9GB5 - chains l and m of the 48 polymer chains in the assembly; structure by electron microscopy, 3.27 A resolution.

# Chain l (and m)
Name: gp45 - Portal protein
Organism: Clostridioides difficile
Notes: chain m of this document is another copy of the same molecule, construct and numbering; everything in this record applies to it too
Reference sequence: A0A069A478 (A0A069A478_CLODI); numbering as in UniProt (aligned over 1-500)
Amino-acid sequence (500 residues; row label = number of the first residue in the row):
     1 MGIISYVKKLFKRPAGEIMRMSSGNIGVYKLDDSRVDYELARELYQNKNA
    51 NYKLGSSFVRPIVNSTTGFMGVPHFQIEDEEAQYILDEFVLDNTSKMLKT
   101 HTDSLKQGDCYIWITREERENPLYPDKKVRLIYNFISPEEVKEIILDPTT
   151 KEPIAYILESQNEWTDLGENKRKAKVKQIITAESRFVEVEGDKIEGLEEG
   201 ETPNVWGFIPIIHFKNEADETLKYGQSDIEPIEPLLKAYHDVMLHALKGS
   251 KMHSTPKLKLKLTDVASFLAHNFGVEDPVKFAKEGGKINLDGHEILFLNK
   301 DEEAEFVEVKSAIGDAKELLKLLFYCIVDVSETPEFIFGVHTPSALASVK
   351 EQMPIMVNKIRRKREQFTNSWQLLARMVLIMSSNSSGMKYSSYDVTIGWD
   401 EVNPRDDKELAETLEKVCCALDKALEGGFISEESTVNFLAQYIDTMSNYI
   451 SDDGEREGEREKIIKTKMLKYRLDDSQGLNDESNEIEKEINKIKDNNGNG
Unresolved in the structure: 1-18, 383-388, 470-500
Sequence notes: conflict Asn51 (Lys in A0A069A478), Cys419 (Ser in A0A069A478), Gly454 (Pro in A0A069A478), Arg456 (Ile in A0A069A478), Glu457 (Val in A0A069A478)

# Chain l / chain m interface
Pairs across the interface - 207 pairs, chain l then chain m:
  Met19(l) - Val36(m)
  Met19(l) - Asp37(m)  hydrogen bond (backbone-backbone)
  Met19(l) - Glu233(m)  hydrogen bond (backbone-side chain)
  Arg20(l) - Ser34(m)  hydrogen bond (side chain-backbone)
  Arg20(l) - Arg35(m)
  Arg20(l) - Val36(m)
  Arg20(l) - Leu222(m)
  Arg20(l) - Tyr224(m)
  Arg20(l) - Gly225(m)
  Arg20(l) - Gln226(m)
  Arg20(l) - Glu230(m)  salt bridge
  Met21(l) - Ser34(m)  hydrogen bond (backbone-side chain)
  Met21(l) - Arg35(m)  hydrogen bond (backbone-backbone)
  Met21(l) - Asp37(m)
  Ser22(l) - Ser34(m)
  Ser23(l) - Asp33(m)  hydrogen bond (side chain-backbone)
  Ser23(l) - Arg35(m)
  Ser23(l) - Lys142(m)  hydrogen bond (backbone-side chain)
  Gly24(l) - Lys142(m)
  Ile26(l) - Arg35(m)
  Ile26(l) - Lys142(m)
  Val28(l) - Ser160(m)
  Val28(l) - Gln161(m)
  Tyr29(l) - Ser137(m)
  Tyr29(l) - Glu139(m)
  Tyr29(l) - Glu140(m)
  Tyr29(l) - Ser160(m)
  Tyr29(l) - Gln161(m)  hydrogen bond (backbone-backbone)
  Lys30(l) - Glu163(m)
  Gln76(l) - Arg460(m)
  Glu78(l) - Ile463(m)
  Glu78(l) - Lys467(m)
  Glu143(l) - Thr165(m)
  Ile145(l) - Thr165(m)
  Ile145(l) - Asp166(m)
  Pro148(l) - Trp164(m)
  Pro148(l) - Ile194(m)  hydrophobic
  Thr149(l) - Ile194(m)
  Thr149(l) - Gly196(m)
  Thr149(l) - Leu197(m)
  Gly207(l) - Pro122(m)
  Phe208(l) - Leu123(m)  hydrophobic
  Glu217(l) - Tyr45(m)  hydrogen bond
  Glu217(l) - Arg60(m)  salt bridge
  Ala218(l) - Lys99(m)
  Asp219(l) - Arg42(m)  salt bridge
  Asp219(l) - Lys99(m)
  Asp219(l) - Lys106(m)  salt bridge
  Glu220(l) - Lys99(m)  salt bridge
  Glu220(l) - Asp103(m)
  Glu220(l) - Phe135(m)
  Glu220(l) - Ile136(m)
  Glu220(l) - Ser137(m)
  Glu220(l) - Pro138(m)
  Thr221(l) - Arg42(m)  hydrogen bond
  Thr221(l) - Ser137(m)
  Gln226(l) - Gln46(m)  hydrogen bond
  Pro231(l) - Gln46(m)
  Pro231(l) - Asn47(m)  hydrogen bond (backbone-side chain)
  Pro234(l) - Asn47(m)
  Pro234(l) - Lys53(m)
  Leu235(l) - Ser57(m)
  Asp241(l) - Lys251(m)  salt bridge
  His245(l) - Lys251(m)
  His245(l) - Thr255(m)
  Gly249(l) - Thr255(m)
  Lys251(l) - Asp291(m)  salt bridge
  Lys251(l) - Gly292(m)
  Met252(l) - Gly292(m)
  His253(l) - Thr255(m)
  His253(l) - Pro256(m)
  His253(l) - Phe306(m)
  Thr255(l) - Gly292(m)
  Thr255(l) - His293(m)
  Lys257(l) - Gly292(m)
  Lys257(l) - Glu294(m)
  Lys257(l) - Phe306(m)
  Leu258(l) - Ile295(m)
  Leu258(l) - Leu296(m)  hydrogen bond (backbone-backbone)
  Lys259(l) - Leu296(m)
  Lys259(l) - Glu303(m)  salt bridge
  Lys259(l) - Ala304(m)
  Leu260(l) - Ile295(m)  hydrophobic
  Leu260(l) - Leu296(m)  hydrogen bond (backbone-backbone)
  Leu260(l) - Phe297(m)
  Leu260(l) - Leu298(m)  hydrogen bond (backbone-backbone)
  Lys261(l) - Leu298(m)
  Lys261(l) - Asn299(m)
  Lys261(l) - Lys300(m)
  Lys261(l) - Glu302(m)
  Lys261(l) - Glu303(m)  salt bridge
  Leu262(l) - Phe297(m)  hydrophobic
  Leu262(l) - Leu298(m)  hydrogen bond (backbone-backbone)
  Leu262(l) - Asn299(m)
  Leu262(l) - Lys300(m)
  Thr263(l) - Lys300(m)
  Val265(l) - Phe297(m)  hydrophobic
  Phe268(l) - Phe297(m)  hydrophobic
  Leu269(l) - Phe297(m)  hydrophobic
  Val279(l) - His271(m)
  Ala282(l) - Asn272(m)
  Lys283(l) - Ala270(m)
  Lys283(l) - His271(m)
  Lys283(l) - Asn272(m)  hydrogen bond (side chain-backbone)
  Lys283(l) - Phe273(m)
  Lys283(l) - Gly274(m)
  Lys287(l) - Asp291(m)
  Ile288(l) - Phe297(m)  hydrophobic
  Asp301(l) - Lys300(m)  hydrogen bond (backbone-side chain)
  Val307(l) - Ala304(m)
  Val307(l) - Glu305(m)
  Val307(l) - Phe306(m)  hydrophobic
  Val309(l) - Pro256(m)  hydrophobic
  Val309(l) - Phe306(m)  hydrophobic
  Val309(l) - Glu308(m)
  Lys310(l) - Glu308(m)
  Lys310(l) - Lys310(m)
  Ser311(l) - Glu308(m)
  Ala312(l) - Ser254(m)
  Ala312(l) - Thr255(m)
  Ala312(l) - Pro256(m)
  Ile313(l) - Ser254(m)  hydrogen bond (backbone-side chain)
  Gly314(l) - Ser254(m)
  Asp315(l) - Ser254(m)  hydrogen bond (backbone-side chain)
  Asp315(l) - Ser311(m)  hydrogen bond
  Asp315(l) - Ala312(m)  hydrogen bond (side chain-backbone)
  Asp315(l) - Ile313(m)  hydrogen bond (side chain-backbone)
  Ala316(l) - Ser254(m)
  Glu318(l) - Lys317(m)
  Leu319(l) - Leu247(m)  hydrophobic
  Leu319(l) - Ser250(m)
  Leu319(l) - Ile313(m)  hydrophobic
  Leu322(l) - Leu320(m)  hydrophobic
  Tyr325(l) - Val340(m)
  Tyr325(l) - His341(m)
  Cys326(l) - Ser57(m)
  Cys326(l) - Met243(m)  hydrophobic
  Val328(l) - Val340(m)  hydrophobic
  Asp329(l) - Ser57(m)
  Asp329(l) - Pro61(m)
  Asp329(l) - Phe338(m)
  Val330(l) - Ser57(m)
  Val330(l) - Arg60(m)
  Glu332(l) - Arg60(m)
  Glu332(l) - Asn64(m)  hydrogen bond
  Glu335(l) - Phe336(m)
  Glu335(l) - Gly339(m)  hydrogen bond (side chain-backbone)
  Glu335(l) - Val340(m)  hydrogen bond (side chain-backbone)
  Glu335(l) - Leu346(m)
  Thr342(l) - Pro343(m)
  Ser344(l) - Pro343(m)
  Ala345(l) - Leu346(m)  hydrophobic
  Ser348(l) - Leu346(m)
  Glu351(l) - Ala347(m)
  Glu351(l) - Ser348(m)
  Glu351(l) - Val349(m)  hydrogen bond (side chain-backbone)
  Glu351(l) - Lys350(m)  hydrogen bond (side chain-backbone)
  Ile355(l) - Phe336(m)  hydrophobic
  Asn358(l) - Asn64(m)
  Asn358(l) - Gly68(m)
  Asn358(l) - Phe69(m)  hydrogen bond (side chain-backbone)
  Arg361(l) - Gly68(m)  hydrogen bond (side chain-backbone)
  Arg361(l) - Ile450(m)
  Arg361(l) - Ser451(m)
  Arg361(l) - Asp452(m)
  Arg362(l) - Asn64(m)  hydrogen bond
  Arg362(l) - Thr67(m)
  Arg364(l) - Ser451(m)  hydrogen bond (side chain-backbone)
  Glu365(l) - Ser95(m)  hydrogen bond (backbone-side chain)
  Glu365(l) - Leu98(m)
  Thr368(l) - Ser95(m)
  Thr368(l) - Arg456(m)
  Gln372(l) - Leu91(m)
  Gln372(l) - Arg456(m)
  Arg376(l) - Leu123(m)  hydrogen bond (side chain-backbone)
  Arg376(l) - Tyr124(m)
  Arg376(l) - Pro125(m)
  Ile380(l) - Leu123(m)
  Tyr390(l) - Asp126(m)
  Ser391(l) - Asp126(m)
  Tyr393(l) - Asp126(m)
  Asp394(l) - Lys127(m)  salt bridge
  Thr396(l) - Leu91(m)
  Thr396(l) - Arg456(m)
  Thr396(l) - Arg460(m)
  Ile397(l) - Asp452(m)
  Gly398(l) - Asp452(m)
  Trp399(l) - Tyr449(m)
  Trp399(l) - Asp452(m)
  Glu401(l) - Tyr449(m)
  Thr413(l) - Asp407(m)
  Thr413(l) - Lys408(m)
  Thr413(l) - Tyr442(m)
  Lys416(l) - Ala411(m)
  Lys416(l) - Glu412(m)
  Lys416(l) - Glu415(m)  salt bridge
  Val417(l) - Tyr442(m)
  Cys419(l) - Glu415(m)  hydrogen bond
  Ala420(l) - Glu415(m)
  Ala420(l) - Cys418(m)
  Leu421(l) - Leu439(m)  hydrophobic
  Glu426(l) - Phe429(m)
  Glu433(l) - Lys465(m)
  Asn437(l) - Glu461(m)
  Phe438(l) - Tyr442(m)
  Gln441(l) - Met446(m)
  Gln441(l) - Ser447(m)
Other interface residues (no listed pair), chain l (122 interface residues in all): Gly27, Ile77, Ile144, Leu146, Thr150, Glu152, Val242, Phe273, Glu302, Gln352, Val357, Asn369, Leu373, Ser392, Asp400, Val402, Asn403, Ile430
Other interface residues (no listed pair), chain m (137 interface residues in all): Leu40, Leu54, Ser65, Glu88, Gln107, Arg119, Asn121, Val141, Glu159, Asn162, Leu167, Tyr239, Ala246, Leu258, Lys321, Leu414, Val436, Asp453, Glu457, Ile464

# In short
Chain l and chain m form an interface of 122 and 137 residues respectively; the contacts include 35 hydrogen
bonds and 11 salt bridges. Among the polar pairs are Arg20(l)-Glu230(m), Glu217(l)-Arg60(m) and
Asp219(l)-Arg42(m).
Chain l and chain m are both gp45 - Portal protein (Clostridioides difficile); the structure, Contracted
phiCD508 neck, was determined by electron microscopy together with 9G8S, 9GB0, 9GB1, 9GB2 and 9GB7 from the
same study.
